Entry 6VX5 (electron microscopy, 3.03 A resolution); this record covers chains E and A of the 5 polymer chains in the assembly.

== Chain E (and A) ==
Molecule: Bestrophin
From: Bos taurus
Notes: chain A of this document is another copy of the same molecule, construct and numbering; everything in this record applies to it too
Reference sequence: E1BF86 (E1BF86_BOVIN); residues 1-410 here = UniProt positions 1-410
Amino-acid sequence (410 residues; numbered 1 to 410; the number before each row is that of its first residue):
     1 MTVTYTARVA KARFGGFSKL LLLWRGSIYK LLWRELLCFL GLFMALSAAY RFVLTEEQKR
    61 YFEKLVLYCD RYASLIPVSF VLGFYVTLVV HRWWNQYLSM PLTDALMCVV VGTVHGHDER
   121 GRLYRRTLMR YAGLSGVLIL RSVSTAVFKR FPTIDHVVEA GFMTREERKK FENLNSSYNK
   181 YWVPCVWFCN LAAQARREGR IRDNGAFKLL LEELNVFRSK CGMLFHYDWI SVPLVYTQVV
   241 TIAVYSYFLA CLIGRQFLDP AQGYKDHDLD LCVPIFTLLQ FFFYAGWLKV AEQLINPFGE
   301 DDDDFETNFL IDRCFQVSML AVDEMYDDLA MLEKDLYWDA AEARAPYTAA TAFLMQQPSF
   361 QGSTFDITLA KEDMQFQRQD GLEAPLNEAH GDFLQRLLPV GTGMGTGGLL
Disordered / not traced: 1-25, 341-410
UniProt features mapped onto this chain:
  - binding site (Ca(2+)): Ala10, Gln293, Asn296, Asp301, Asp304
Reported in the primary citation:
  - mutagenesis - H91A, K265A: unchanged expression

== How chain E and chain A interact ==
Residue-residue contacts (120):
  Ser27(E) - Gln238(A)  hydrogen bond
  Ile28(E) - Val235(A)  hydrophobic
  Ile28(E) - Gln238(A)  hydrogen bond (backbone-side chain)
  Ile28(E) - Val239(A)  hydrophobic
  Asp70(E) - Arg71(A)  salt bridge
  Leu75(E) - Ser74(A)
  Ile76(E) - Ile76(A)  hydrophobic
  Ser79(E) - Pro77(A)
  Ser79(E) - Phe80(A)
  Phe80(E) - Phe80(A)  hydrophobic
  Gly83(E) - Phe80(A)
  Gly83(E) - Phe84(A)
  Phe84(E) - Phe84(A)  hydrophobic
  Thr87(E) - Phe84(A)
  Val90(E) - Leu88(A)  hydrophobic
  Trp93(E) - Ile230(A)  hydrophobic
  Trp93(E) - Ser231(A)
  Trp93(E) - Pro233(A)  hydrophobic
  Trp94(E) - Tyr227(A)  hydrophobic
  Trp94(E) - Ile230(A)  hydrophobic
  Tyr97(E) - His226(A)  hydrogen bond
  Tyr97(E) - Trp229(A)
  Tyr97(E) - Ile230(A)
  Leu98(E) - Met223(A)  hydrophobic
  Leu102(E) - His226(A)
  Asp104(E) - Arg218(A)
  Ala105(E) - Asn215(A)
  Ala105(E) - Arg218(A)
  Met107(E) - Trp182(A)  hydrophobic
  Cys108(E) - Cys189(A)  hydrogen bond (backbone-side chain)
  Cys108(E) - Asn215(A)
  Cys108(E) - Arg218(A)
  Val109(E) - Asn215(A)
  Val111(E) - Val186(A)  hydrophobic
  Val111(E) - Asn190(A)
  Gly112(E) - Ala193(A)
  Arg202(E) - Arg197(A)
  Asp203(E) - Asn204(A)
  Asn204(E) - Asn204(A)
  Gly205(E) - Asn204(A)
  Gly205(E) - Lys208(A)
  Leu209(E) - Leu211(A)  hydrophobic
  Leu209(E) - Glu212(A)
  Glu212(E) - Lys208(A)  salt bridge
  Glu212(E) - Glu212(A)
  Arg255(E) - Tyr72(A)
  Phe257(E) - Tyr68(A)
  Asp266(E) - Arg71(A)  salt bridge
  Asp268(E) - Lys64(A)
  Leu269(E) - Lys64(A)
  Leu269(E) - Tyr68(A)  hydrophobic
  Leu271(E) - Leu65(A)  hydrophobic
  Leu271(E) - Tyr68(A)  hydrophobic
  Phe276(E) - Tyr72(A)
  Phe276(E) - Ser246(A)
  Phe276(E) - Ala250(A)  hydrophobic
  Thr277(E) - Tyr72(A)
  Leu279(E) - Ser246(A)
  Gln280(E) - Tyr72(A)
  Gln280(E) - Ser74(A)
  Phe283(E) - Pro77(A)
  Phe283(E) - Val81(A)  hydrophobic
  Phe283(E) - Val239(A)  hydrophobic
  Phe283(E) - Ala243(A)  hydrophobic
  Tyr284(E) - Pro77(A)
  Gly286(E) - Val239(A)
  Trp287(E) - Phe80(A)  hydrophobic
  Trp287(E) - Val81(A)
  Trp287(E) - Tyr236(A)
  Trp287(E) - Val239(A)
  Val290(E) - Val235(A)  hydrophobic
  Val290(E) - Tyr236(A)  hydrophobic
  Gln293(E) - Val235(A)
  Leu294(E) - Pro233(A)  hydrophobic
  Phe305(E) - Ile230(A)  hydrophobic
  Glu306(E) - Trp229(A)
  Phe309(E) - Tyr178(A)  hydrophobic
  Phe309(E) - Trp229(A)  hydrophobic
  Asp312(E) - Tyr178(A)  hydrogen bond (backbone-side chain)
  Arg313(E) - Tyr178(A)
  Arg313(E) - Tyr181(A)
  Arg313(E) - Trp182(A)
  Gln316(E) - Asn175(A)  hydrogen bond (side chain-backbone)
  Gln316(E) - Ser176(A)
  Gln316(E) - Ser177(A)
  Gln316(E) - Tyr178(A)
  Val317(E) - Tyr178(A)  hydrophobic
  Val317(E) - Trp182(A)  hydrophobic
  Leu320(E) - Ser176(A)
  Leu320(E) - Trp182(A)  hydrophobic
  Ala321(E) - Trp182(A)  hydrophobic
  Ala321(E) - Val186(A)
  Met325(E) - Trp182(A)  hydrophobic
  Met325(E) - Val183(A)  hydrophobic
  Met325(E) - Val186(A)  hydrophobic
  Met325(E) - Asn190(A)  hydrogen bond (backbone-side chain)
  Asp327(E) - Asn190(A)
  Asp328(E) - Lys170(A)  salt bridge
  Leu329(E) - Lys170(A)
  Leu329(E) - Trp187(A)
  Leu329(E) - Asn190(A)
  Leu329(E) - Leu191(A)
  Leu329(E) - Gln194(A)
  Ala330(E) - Glu167(A)
  Leu332(E) - Leu123(A)
  Leu332(E) - Tyr124(A)
  Leu332(E) - Thr127(A)
  Glu333(E) - Leu123(A)
  Glu333(E) - Thr164(A)  hydrogen bond
  Glu333(E) - Glu166(A)
  Asp335(E) - Arg126(A)  salt bridge
  Asp335(E) - Arg130(A)  salt bridge
  Leu336(E) - Glu159(A)
  Leu336(E) - Ala160(A)
  Tyr337(E) - Arg126(A)  hydrogen bond (backbone-side chain)
  Tyr337(E) - Ala160(A)  hydrogen bond (side chain-backbone)
  Tyr337(E) - Phe315(A)  hydrophobic
  Trp338(E) - Glu119(A)
  Trp338(E) - Arg122(A)
  Trp338(E) - Arg126(A)
Also at the interface, not in a pair above, chain E (78 interface residues in all): Gly26, Leu31, Val86, His115, Lys208, Glu213, His267, Phe282, Asp303, Tyr326, Lys334, Asp339
Also at the interface, not in a pair above, chain A (74 interface residues in all): Tyr61, Arg92, Arg120, Tyr131, Gly161, Arg165, Leu174, Asn179, Cys185, Arg196, Phe207, Leu234, Ile242

== Overview ==
78 residues of chain E and 74 residues of chain A are in contact, with 10 hydrogen bonds and 6 salt bridges.
Polar pairs include Asp70(E)-Arg71(A), Glu212(E)-Lys208(A) and Asp266(E)-Arg71(A). UniProt lists 5
Ca2+-binding residues on chain E. The paper reports that H91A and K265A of chain E leave expression unchanged.
Chain E and chain A are both Bestrophin (Bos taurus); the structure, bestrophin-2 Ca2+- unbound state (250 nM
Ca2+), was determined by electron microscopy (same publication as 6VX6, 6VX7, 6VX8 and 6VX9).
